8OSL - chains I and P of the 14 polymer chains in the assembly; structure by electron microscopy, 4.90 A resolution (low resolution: residue-level contacts below are approximate; hydrogen-bond / salt-bridge calls are withheld).

# Chain I
Molecule: 147-nt DNA strand
Sequence (147 nucleotides; row label = number of the first residue in the row):
     1 CCCCCACCCC GACTTTGTTC CTGGATCCGT TATGCAACCC AAGCTTCAAC TCTGGGTTTG
    61 TAGTGTGTCC AGGACCTTGA GGGGAGAGGG ACTTTGAAAG CCACGCCTTT CCTCCAGCCT
   121 CACCCTTCAC GTTTGTGGTC CACGTGC

# Chain P
Protein: Basic helix-loop-helix ARNT-like protein 1
Source organism: Mus musculus
Reference sequence: Q9WTL8 (BMAL1_MOUSE); residues 69-447 here = UniProt positions 69-447
Amino-acid sequence (384 residues; row label = number of the first residue in the row):
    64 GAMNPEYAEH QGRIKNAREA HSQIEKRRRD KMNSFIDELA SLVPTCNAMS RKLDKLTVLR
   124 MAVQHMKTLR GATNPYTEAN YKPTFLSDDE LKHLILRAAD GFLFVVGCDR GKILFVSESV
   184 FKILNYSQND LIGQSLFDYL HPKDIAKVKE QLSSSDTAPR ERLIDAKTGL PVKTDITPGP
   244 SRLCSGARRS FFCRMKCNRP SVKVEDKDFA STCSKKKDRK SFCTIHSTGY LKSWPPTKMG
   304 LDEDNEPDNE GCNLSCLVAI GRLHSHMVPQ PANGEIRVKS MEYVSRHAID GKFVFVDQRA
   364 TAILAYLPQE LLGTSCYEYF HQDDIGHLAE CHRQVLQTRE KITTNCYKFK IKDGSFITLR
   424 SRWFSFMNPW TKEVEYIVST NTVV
Not modelled in the structure: 64-79, 130-447
Sequence notes: expression tag (64-68)
UniProt features mapped onto this chain:
  - motif: Leu149 to Leu159 (Nuclear export signal 1), Leu367 to Leu375 (Nuclear export signal 2)
  - site: His84 (Interaction with E-box DNA), Ile87 (Interaction with E-box DNA), Glu88 (Interaction with E-box DNA), Arg92 (Interaction with E-box DNA), Leu132 (Important for interaction with CLOCK)
  - modified residue (Phosphoserine): Ser85, Ser97
  - cross-link (Glycyl lysine isopeptide (Lys-Gly)): Lys259 (interchain with G-Cter in SUMO2 and SUMO3), Lys266 (interchain with G-Cter in SUMO)
  - mutagenesis: Ser97 (S97A: Impaired nuclear accumulation, decreased interaction with CLOCK and disruption of circadian clock function), Leu102 (L102E: Reduced CLOCK binding. Abolishes transcriptional activation by the CLOCK-BMAL1 heterodimer), Leu122 (L122E: Reduced CLOCK binding. Abolishes transcriptional activation by the CLOCK-BMAL1 heterodimer), Leu154 (L154A: Significant reduction in nucleocytoplasmic shuttling; when associated with A-157), Leu157 (L157A: Significant reduction in nucleocytoplasmic shuttling; when associated with A-154), Lys230 (K230R: No effect on sumoylation), Lys236 (K236R: No effect on sumoylation), Lys259 (K259R: Significant decrease in; transcriptional activity, localization in PML body, ubiquitination and proteasome-mediated proteolysis), Lys266 (K266R: Abolishes sumoylation), Lys279 (K279R: No effect on sumoylation), Ile323 (I323D: Reduced CLOCK binding. Slightly reduced transcriptional activation by the CLOCK-BMAL1 heterodimer. Impairs regulation of circadian clock ...), Leu370 (L370A: Significant reduction in nucleocytoplasmic shuttling; when associated with A-374), 2 further mutagenesis entries in UniProt
What the authors report for this chain:
  - mutagenesis - R173A, Q385A: decreased binding to nucleosomal template (E-box, SHL-6.2)
  - mutagenesis - R173A, Q385A: unchanged binding to histone-free DNA
  - mutagenesis - R173A, Q385A: unchanged binding to PER2 or CRY1

# Chain I / chain P interface
Pairs across the interface (5; chain I residue first):
  DC141(I) - Asp117(P)
  DC141(I) - Lys118(P)
  DC141(I) - Leu119(P)
  DG144(I) - Lys89(P)
  DT145(I) - Ser85(P)
Also at the interface, not in a pair above, chain I (4 interface residues in all): DA142
Also at the interface, not in a pair above, chain P (6 interface residues in all): Glu88

# Summary
4 residues of chain I face 6 of chain P across their interface. Curated annotation (UniProt) lists 14
mutagenesis sites on chain P. The paper reports that R173A and Q385A of chain P reduce binding to nucleosomal
template (E-box, SHL-6.2); R173A and Q385A of chain P leave binding to histone-free DNA unchanged.
Chain I is a 147-nt DNA strand and chain P is Basic helix-loop-helix ARNT-like protein 1 (Mus musculus); the
structure, Cryo-EM structure of CLOCK-BMAL1 bound to the native Por enhancer nucleosome (map 2, additional 3D
classification ..., was determined by electron microscopy together with 8OSJ, 8OSK, 8OTS and 8OTT from the
same study.
